6KO2 - chains A and B; structure by X-ray diffraction, 1.50 A resolution.

== Chain A ==
Protein: Bromodomain-containing protein 4
Organism: Homo sapiens
Notes: fragment: Bromo2 domain
UniProtKB: O60885 (BRD4_HUMAN); numbering as in UniProt (aligned over 351-457)
Chain sequence (111 residues; each row starts with the number of its first residue):
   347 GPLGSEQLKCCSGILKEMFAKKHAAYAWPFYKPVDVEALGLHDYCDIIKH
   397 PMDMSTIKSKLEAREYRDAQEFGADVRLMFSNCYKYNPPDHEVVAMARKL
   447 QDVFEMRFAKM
Unresolved in the structure: 347-350
Construct notes: expression tag (347-350)
UniProt features mapped onto this chain:
  - site: N433 (Acetylated histone binding)
  - natural variant: Y390 (Y390C: Found in a patient with a neurodevelopmental syndrome; uncertain significance), Y430 (Y430C: In CDLS6)
  - mutagenesis: N433 (N433A: Abolishes binding to acetylated histones)

== Chain B ==
Protein: histone H2A.Z peptide
Chain sequence (7 residues; numbered 3 to 9; the number before each row is that of its first residue):
     3 GKAGKDS
Modified positions: K4 (N(6)-acetyllysine; ALY); K7 (N(6)-acetyllysine; ALY)

== Interface between chain A and chain B ==
Residue-residue contacts (18; chain A residue first):
  W374(A) - K7(B)
  W374(A) - D8(B)
  W374(A) - S9(B)
  P375(A) - K4(B)
  P375(A) - K7(B)
  F376(A) - K4(B)
  V380(A) - K4(B)
  G386(A) - G3(B)  hydrogen bond (backbone-backbone)
  L387(A) - G3(B)
  L387(A) - K4(B)
  C429(A) - K4(B)
  Y432(A) - G3(B)
  N433(A) - K4(B)
  H437(A) - K4(B)  hydrogen bond (side chain-backbone)
  H437(A) - A5(B)
  E438(A) - G6(B)
  E438(A) - K7(B)  hydrogen bond (side chain-backbone)
  E438(A) - D8(B)
Other interface residues (no listed pair), chain A (13 interface residues in all): L385, V439

== In short ==
Chain A and chain B form an interface of 13 and 7 residues respectively, with 3 hydrogen bonds. Among the
polar pairs are H437(A)-K4(B), E438(A)-K7(B) and G386(A)-G3(B). Curated annotation (UniProt) lists one
mutagenesis site on chain A.
Chain A is Bromodomain-containing protein 4 (Homo sapiens) and chain B is histone H2A.Z peptide; the
structure, Crystal Structure of BRD4-Brmo2 in complex with H2A.ZK4acK7ac peptide, was determined by X-ray
diffraction.
